PDB entry 3ZHD | X-ray diffraction, 1.96 A resolution | chains A and B

[Chain A (and B)]
Protein: MG8-4 scaffold antibody
From: Homo sapiens
Notes: antibody fragment or engineered binder; chain B of this document is another copy of the same molecule, construct and numbering; everything in this record applies to it too
Sequence (127 residues; numbered 1 to 127; the number before each row is that of its first residue):
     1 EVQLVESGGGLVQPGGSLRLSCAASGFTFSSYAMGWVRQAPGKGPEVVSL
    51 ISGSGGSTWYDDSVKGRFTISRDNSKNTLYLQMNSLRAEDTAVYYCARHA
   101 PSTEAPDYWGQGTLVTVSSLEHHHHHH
Not modelled in the structure: 121-127
Disulfide bonds: Cys22-Cys96

[Interface between chain A and chain B]
Contacting residue pairs (15):
  Ser54(A) - Lys65(B)  hydrogen bond (backbone-side chain)
  Gly56(A) - Thr58(B)
  Gly56(A) - Trp59(B)
  Gly56(A) - Tyr60(B)  hydrogen bond (backbone-backbone)
  Gly56(A) - Lys65(B)
  Ser57(A) - Thr58(B)
  Thr58(A) - Gly56(B)
  Thr58(A) - Ser57(B)
  Thr58(A) - Thr58(B)  hydrogen bond (backbone-backbone)
  Trp59(A) - Gly56(B)
  Trp59(A) - Ser57(B)
  Tyr60(A) - Gly56(B)  hydrogen bond (backbone-backbone)
  Lys65(A) - Ser54(B)  hydrogen bond (side chain-backbone)
  Lys65(A) - Gly55(B)
  Lys65(A) - Gly56(B)
Interface residues without a listed pair, chain A (8 interface residues in all): Gly55

[In short]
The chain A/chain B interface involves 8 residues from each chain, with 5 hydrogen bonds. Among the polar
pairs are Ser54(A)-Lys65(B), Gly56(A)-Tyr60(B) and Thr58(A)-Thr58(B).
Both chains are MG8-4 scaffold antibody (Homo sapiens). Entry 3ZHD (The crystal structure of single domain
antibody 8-4 scaffold) was determined by X-ray diffraction, deposited together with 3ZHK and 3ZHL.
